PDB entry 5M5Y | electron microscopy, 4.00 A resolution | chains A and T of the 17 polymer chains in the assembly

== Chain A ==
Name: DNA-directed RNA polymerase I subunit RPA190
Source organism: Saccharomyces cerevisiae
Notes: EC 2.7.7.6
UniProtKB: P10964 (RPA1_YEAST); residue numbers follow UniProt; this construct covers 1-1664
Amino-acid sequence (1664 residues; row label = number of the first residue in the row):
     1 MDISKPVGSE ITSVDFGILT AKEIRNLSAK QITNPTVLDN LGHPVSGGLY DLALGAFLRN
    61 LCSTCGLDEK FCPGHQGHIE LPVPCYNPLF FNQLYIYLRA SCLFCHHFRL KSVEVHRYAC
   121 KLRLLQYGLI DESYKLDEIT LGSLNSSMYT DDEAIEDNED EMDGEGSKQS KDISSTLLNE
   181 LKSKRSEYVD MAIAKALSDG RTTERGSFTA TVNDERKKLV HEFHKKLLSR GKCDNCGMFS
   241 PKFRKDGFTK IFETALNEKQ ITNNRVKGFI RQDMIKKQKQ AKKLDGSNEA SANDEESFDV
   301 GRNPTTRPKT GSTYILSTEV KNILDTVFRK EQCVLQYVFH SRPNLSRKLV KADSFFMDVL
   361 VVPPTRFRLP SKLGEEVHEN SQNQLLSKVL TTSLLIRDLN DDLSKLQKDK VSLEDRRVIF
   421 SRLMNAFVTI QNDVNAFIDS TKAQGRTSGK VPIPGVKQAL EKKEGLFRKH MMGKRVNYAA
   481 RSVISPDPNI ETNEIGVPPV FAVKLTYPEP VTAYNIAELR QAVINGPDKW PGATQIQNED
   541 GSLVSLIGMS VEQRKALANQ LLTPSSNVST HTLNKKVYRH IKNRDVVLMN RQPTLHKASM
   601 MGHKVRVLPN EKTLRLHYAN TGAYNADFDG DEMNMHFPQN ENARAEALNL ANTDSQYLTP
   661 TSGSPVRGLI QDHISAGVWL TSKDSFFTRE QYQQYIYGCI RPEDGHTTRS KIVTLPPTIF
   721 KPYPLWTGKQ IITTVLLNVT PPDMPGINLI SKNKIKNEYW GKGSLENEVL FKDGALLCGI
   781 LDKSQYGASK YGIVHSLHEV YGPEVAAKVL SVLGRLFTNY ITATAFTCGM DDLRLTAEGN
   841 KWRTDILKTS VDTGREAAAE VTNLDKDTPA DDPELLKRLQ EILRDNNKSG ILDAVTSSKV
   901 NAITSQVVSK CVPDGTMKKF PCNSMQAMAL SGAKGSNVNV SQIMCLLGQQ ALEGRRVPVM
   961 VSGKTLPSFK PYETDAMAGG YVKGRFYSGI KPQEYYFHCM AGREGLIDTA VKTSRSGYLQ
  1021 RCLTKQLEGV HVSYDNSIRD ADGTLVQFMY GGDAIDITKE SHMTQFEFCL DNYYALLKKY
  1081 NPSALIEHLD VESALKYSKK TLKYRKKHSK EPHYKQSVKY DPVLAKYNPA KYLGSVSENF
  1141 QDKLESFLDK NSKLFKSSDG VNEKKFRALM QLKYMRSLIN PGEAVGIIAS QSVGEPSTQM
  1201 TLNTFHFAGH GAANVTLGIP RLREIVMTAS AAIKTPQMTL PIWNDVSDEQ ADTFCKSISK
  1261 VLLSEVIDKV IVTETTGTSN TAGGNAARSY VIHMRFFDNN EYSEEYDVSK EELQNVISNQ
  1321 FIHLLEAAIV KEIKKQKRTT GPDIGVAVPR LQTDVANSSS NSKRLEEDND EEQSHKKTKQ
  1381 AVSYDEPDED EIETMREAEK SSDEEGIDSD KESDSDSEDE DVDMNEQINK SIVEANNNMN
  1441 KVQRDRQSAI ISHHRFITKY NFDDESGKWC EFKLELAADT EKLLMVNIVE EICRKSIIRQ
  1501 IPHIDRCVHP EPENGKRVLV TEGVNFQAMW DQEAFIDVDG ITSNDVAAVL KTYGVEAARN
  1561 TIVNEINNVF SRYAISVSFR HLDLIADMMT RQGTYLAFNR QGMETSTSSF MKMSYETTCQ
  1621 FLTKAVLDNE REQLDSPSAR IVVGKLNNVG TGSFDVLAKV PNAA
Not modelled in the structure: 143-171, 271-311, 407-416, 1154-1159, 1206-1213, 1278-1286, 1339-1432, 1664
Metal / ion sites: Zn2+ site 1: Cys62, Cys65, Cys72, His75; Zn2+ site 2: Cys102, Cys105, Cys233, Cys236
Swiss-Prot annotation at these positions:
  - region: Pro992 to Glu1004 (Bridging helix)
  - binding site (Zn(2+)): Cys62, Cys65, Cys72, His75, Cys102, Cys105, Cys233, Cys236
  - binding site (Mg(2+)): Asp627, Asp629, Asp631
  - modified residue (Phosphoserine): Ser889, Ser1636
From the paper describing this entry:
  - conformationally variable residues (order/disorder transition): Lys1012 to Ser1016

== Chain T ==
Molecule: Template DNA
Sequence (70 nucleotides; numbered 1 to 70; the number before each row is that of its first residue):
     1 GTCTTCAACT GCTTTCGCAT GAAGTACCTC CCAACTACTT TTCCTCACAC TTGTACTCCA
    61 TGACTAAACC
Not modelled in the structure: 26-70

== Chain A / chain T interface ==
Residue-residue contacts (15; chain A residue first):
  Phe248(A) - DC16(T)  phosphate contact
  Glu464(A) - DC18(T)  phosphate contact
  Glu464(A) - DA19(T)  phosphate contact
  Arg468(A) - DA19(T)  salt bridge to the phosphate
  Arg475(A) - DA23(T)  salt bridge to the phosphate
  Arg481(A) - DA23(T)  sugar contact
  Thr1013(A) - DT20(T)  base contact
  Ser1014(A) - DT20(T)  base contact
  Tyr1018(A) - DA19(T)  phosphate contact
  Glu1616(A) - DC18(T)  phosphate contact
  Glu1616(A) - DA19(T)  phosphate contact
  Thr1617(A) - DG17(T)  phosphate contact
  Thr1617(A) - DC18(T)  hydrogen bond to the phosphate
  Cys1619(A) - DG17(T)  hydrogen bond to the phosphate
  Gln1620(A) - DG17(T)  phosphate contact
Interface residues without a listed pair, chain A (15 interface residues in all): Lys463, Pro593, Arg1600
Interface residues without a listed pair, chain T (7 interface residues in all): DG21

== Overview ==
The interface between chain A and chain T involves 15 residues on one side and 7 on the other, with 2 hydrogen
bonds and 2 salt bridges. Polar pairs include Thr1617(A)-DC18(T), Cys1619(A)-DG17(T) and Arg468(A)-DA19(T).
From UniProt: 8 Zn2+-binding residues and 3 Mg2+-binding residues on chain A. From the paper: conformational
variability at Lys1012(A).
Here chain A is DNA-directed RNA polymerase I subunit RPA190 (Saccharomyces cerevisiae) and chain T is
Template DNA. Entry 5M5Y (RNA Polymerase I elongation complex 2) was determined by electron microscopy,
deposited together with 5M5X, 5M64 and 5M5W.
